Entry 7TYD (X-ray diffraction, 2.86 A resolution); this record covers chains A and B.

Chain A:
Protein: Fibroblast growth factor receptor 4
Source organism: Homo sapiens
Notes: EC 2.7.10.1
Reference sequence: P22455 (FGFR4_HUMAN); numbering as in UniProt (aligned over 245-355)
Chain sequence (132 residues; each row starts with the number of its first residue):
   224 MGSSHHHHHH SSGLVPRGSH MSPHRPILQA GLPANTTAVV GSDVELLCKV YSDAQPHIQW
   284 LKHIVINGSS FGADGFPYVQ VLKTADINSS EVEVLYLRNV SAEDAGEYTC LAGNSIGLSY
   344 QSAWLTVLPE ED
Unresolved in the structure: 224-245, 276-278, 308-314, 354-355
Disulfides: Cys271-Cys333
Construct notes: initiating methionine (224); expression tag (225-244)
Curated features (UniProtKB/Swiss-Prot):
  - glycosylation (N-linked (GlcNAc...) asparagine): Asn258, Asn290, Asn311, Asn322
What the authors report for this chain:
  - specificity-determining residues: Leu334 (by similarity / conservation)

Chain B:
Protein: Binder
Source organism: synthetic construct
Chain sequence (64 residues; numbered -2 to 61; the number before each row is that of its first residue; numbers below 1 keep their minus sign (Gly-2 is residue -2)):
    -2 GGGDRRKEMD KVYRTAFKRI TSTPDKEKRK EVVKEATEQL RRIAKDEEEK KKAAYMILFL
    58 KTLG
Unresolved in the structure: -2 to -1, 61
What the authors report for this chain:
  - mutagenesis - K48T/K49H: decreased binding to FGFR4ECD

Interface between chain A and chain B:
Contacting residue pairs (25):
  His280(A) - Phe56(B)
  Gln282(A) - Leu55(B)  hydrogen bond (side chain-backbone)
  Gln282(A) - Phe56(B)
  Gln282(A) - Thr59(B)
  Leu284(A) - Tyr52(B)  hydrophobic
  His286(A) - Tyr52(B)  hydrogen bond
  Phe294(A) - Glu44(B)
  Gly298(A) - Lys47(B)
  Phe299(A) - Arg38(B)
  Phe299(A) - Lys47(B)
  Pro300(A) - Lys48(B)
  Pro300(A) - Ala51(B)
  Val302(A) - Leu55(B)  hydrophobic
  Thr332(A) - Tyr52(B)  hydrogen bond
  Leu334(A) - Tyr52(B)
  Gly336(A) - Phe56(B)
  Asn337(A) - Tyr10(B)  hydrogen bond (backbone-side chain)
  Asn337(A) - Phe14(B)
  Ser338(A) - Phe14(B)
  Ile339(A) - Tyr10(B)
  Gly340(A) - Tyr10(B)
  Leu341(A) - Tyr10(B)  hydrophobic
  Leu341(A) - Met53(B)  hydrophobic
  Leu341(A) - Phe56(B)  hydrophobic
  Tyr343(A) - Tyr52(B)  hydrophobic
Also at the interface, not in a pair above, chain A (22 interface residues in all): Val304, Glu330, Ala335, Ser345
Also at the interface, not in a pair above, chain B (14 interface residues in all): Arg11, Lys49
The authors on this interface:
  - interface residues, chain A: Leu341(A)
  - interface residues, chain B: Lys48(B), Lys49(B), Tyr52(B), Phe56(B)

In short:
Chain A and chain B form an interface of 22 and 14 residues respectively; the contacts include 4 hydrogen
bonds. Polar pairs include Gln282(A)-Leu55(B), His286(A)-Tyr52(B) and Thr332(A)-Tyr52(B). From the paper:
K48T/K49H of chain B reduce binding to FGFR4ECD; interface residues Leu341(A) and Lys48(B) among others.
Chain A is Fibroblast growth factor receptor 4 (Homo sapiens) and chain B is Binder (synthetic construct); the
structure, Crystal structure of FGFR4 domain 3 in complex with a de novo-designed mini-binder in P21 space
..., was determined by X-ray diffraction.
